5XFN - chain A; structure by X-ray diffraction, 1.90 A resolution.

== Chain A ==
Name: PHD finger protein 1
Organism: Homo sapiens
Reference sequence: O43189 (PHF1_HUMAN); numbering as in UniProt (aligned over 25-340)
Amino-acid sequence (316 residues; numbered 25 to 340; the number before each row is that of its first residue):
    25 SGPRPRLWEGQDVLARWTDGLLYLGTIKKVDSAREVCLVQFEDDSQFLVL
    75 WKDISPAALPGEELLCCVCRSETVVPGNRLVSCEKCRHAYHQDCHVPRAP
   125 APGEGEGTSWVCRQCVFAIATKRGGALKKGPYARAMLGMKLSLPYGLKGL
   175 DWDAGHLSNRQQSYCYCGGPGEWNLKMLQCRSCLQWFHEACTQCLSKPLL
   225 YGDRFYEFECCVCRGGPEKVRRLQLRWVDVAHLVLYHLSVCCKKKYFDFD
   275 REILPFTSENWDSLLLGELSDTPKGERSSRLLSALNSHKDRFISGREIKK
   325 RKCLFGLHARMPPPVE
Unresolved in the structure: 25, 127-132, 320-326, 340
Curated features (UniProtKB/Swiss-Prot):
  - zinc finger: Glu87 to Ala142 (PHD-type 1), Gln186 to Gly240 (PHD-type 2)
  - mutagenesis: Trp41 (W41A: Abolishes histone H3K36me3-binding and localization at double-strand breaks (DSBs)), Tyr47 (Y47A: Abolishes histone H3K36me3-binding), Phe65 (F65A: Abolishes histone H3K36me3-binding), Glu66 (E66K: Impairs histone H3K36me3-binding), Phe71 (F71A: Abolishes histone H3K36me3-binding)
Ion coordination: Zn2+ site 1: Cys90, Cys93, His115, Cys118; Zn2+ site 2: Cys107, Cys110, Cys136, Cys139; Zn2+ site 3: Cys189, Cys191, His212, Cys215; Zn2+ site 4: Cys204, Cys207, Cys234, Cys237

== Overview ==
The Zn2+ site 1 is built by Cys90, Cys93, His115 and Cys118. The Zn2+ site 2 is built by Cys107, Cys110,
Cys136 and Cys139. Curated annotation (UniProt) lists 5 mutagenesis sites.
Chain A is PHD finger protein 1 (Homo sapiens); the structure, Structure of the N-terminal domains of PHF1,
was determined by X-ray diffraction, deposited together with 5XFO, 5XFP, 5XFQ and 5XFR.
